1KNO - chains A and B; structure by X-ray diffraction, 3.20 A resolution.

[Chain A]
Name: IGG2A fab fragment CNJ206
From: Mus musculus
Notes: antibody fragment or engineered binder
Chain sequence (214 residues; row label = number of the first residue in the row):
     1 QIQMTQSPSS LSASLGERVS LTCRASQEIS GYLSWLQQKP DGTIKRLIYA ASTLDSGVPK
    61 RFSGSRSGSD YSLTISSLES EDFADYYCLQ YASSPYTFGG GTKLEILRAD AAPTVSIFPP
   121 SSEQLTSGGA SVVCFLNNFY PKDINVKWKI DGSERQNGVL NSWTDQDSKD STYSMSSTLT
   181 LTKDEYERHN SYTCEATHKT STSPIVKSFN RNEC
Cystine bridges: C23-C88, C134-C194
Differences from the reference sequence: conflict E28 (Asp in 12002892), S30 (Gly in 12002892), G31 (Val in 12002892), Y32 (Ser in 12002892), S34 (Asn in 12002892), K39 (Glu in 12002892), A50 (Gly in 12002892), A51 (Thr in 12002892), T53 (Arg in 12002892), A84 (Val in 12002892), Y96 (Pro in 12002892), T102 (Ser101 in 12002892), K103 (Ala102 in 12002892), L104 (Pro103 in 12002892), E105 (Ser104 in 12002892), I106 (Cys105 in 12002892), L107 (Lys106 in 12002892); insertion (99)
Metal / ion sites: Zn2+: E79 (shared with 2 residues of chain E)
Residues lining bound ligands: 4-nitrophenyl hydrogen methylphosphonate (PNP; methyl-phosphonic acid mono-(4-nitro-phenyl) ester): L89, Y91, Y96, F98

[Chain B]
Name: IGG2A fab fragment CNJ206
From: Mus musculus
Notes: antibody fragment or engineered binder
Chain sequence (220 residues; row label = number of the first residue in the row; note: 15 numbers in that range are skipped by the numbering (no residue carries them; nothing is unmodelled there)):
     1 DVKLVESGGG LVQPGGSRKL SCAASGFTFS SFGMHWVRQA PEKGLEWVAY ISSGSSTIYY
    61 ADTVKGRFTI SRDNPKNTLF LQMTSLRSED TAMYYCARGD YYGSRGAYWG QGTLVTVSAA
   121 K
   124 TTAPSVYPLA PVCGD
   141 TTGSSVTLGC LVKGYFPEPV TL
   164 TW
   170 NSGSLSSG
   179 VHTFPAVLQS
   191 DLYTLSSSVT VTSS
   206 TWP
   210 SQSIT
   216 CNVAHPASST KVDKKIEPRG
Cystine bridges: C22-C96, C150-C216
Differences from the reference sequence: conflict Q13 (Lys in 4091056), R18 (Leu in 4091056), S30 (Arg in 4091056), 22 further conflict positions vs the reference (4091056) not listed; insertion (58, 99)
Residues lining bound ligands: 4-nitrophenyl hydrogen methylphosphonate (PNP; methyl-phosphonic acid mono-(4-nitro-phenyl) ester): H35, V37, W47, Y50, G99, D100, Y101, Y102, W109

[How chain A and chain B interact]
Contacting residue pairs - 84 pairs, chain A then chain B:
  Q1(A) with D62(B)
  Y32(A) with Y102(B)
  S34(A) with Y101(B)
  L36(A) with W109(B), hydrophobic
  Q38(A) with Q39(B), hydrogen bond; Y95(B), hydrogen bond
  G42(A) with Y95(B)
  I44(A) with L45(B), hydrophobic; W109(B), hydrophobic
  R46(A) with Y101(B); R105(B), hydrogen bond (side chain-backbone); A107(B)
  Y87(A) with Q39(B), hydrogen bond; K43(B); G44(B); L45(B), hydrophobic
  Y91(A) with Y101(B), hydrophobic; Y102(B), hydrogen bond (backbone-side chain)
  A92(A) with Y102(B)
  S94(A) with W47(B); Y59(B)
  P95(A) with W47(B), hydrophobic
  Y96(A) with H35(B); W47(B); Y59(B)
  F98(A) with V37(B), hydrophobic; L45(B); E46(B); W47(B); W109(B), hydrophobic
  T114(A) with T141(B)
  V115(A) with D138(B)
  S116(A) with G137(B); D138(B); T141(B); T147(B), hydrogen bond
  I117(A) with P134(B); C136(B); G137(B); D138(B)
  F118(A) with L132(B); G137(B); T147(B); L148(B), hydrophobic; G149(B)
  P119(A) with V135(B); C136(B)
  S121(A) with Y130(B); P131(B)
  E123(A) with Y130(B); P131(B)
  Q124(A) with Y130(B); K153(B)
  S127(A) with Y130(B), hydrogen bond
  S131(A) with K153(B), hydrogen bond
  V133(A) with L132(B), hydrophobic; L151(B), hydrophobic
  F135(A) with L132(B), hydrophobic; G149(B); F182(B), hydrophobic; S196(B); S197(B); S198(B)
  N137(A) with H180(B); F182(B); S198(B), hydrogen bond
  N138(A) with H180(B), hydrogen bond
  L160(A) with V185(B), hydrophobic; Q187(B)
  N161(A) with V185(B)
  S162(A) with F182(B); P183(B), hydrogen bond (side chain-backbone); V185(B)
  W163(A) with P183(B)
  T164(A) with F182(B)
  S174(A) with H180(B), hydrogen bond; F182(B)
  M175(A) with F182(B)
  S176(A) with F182(B); S196(B), hydrogen bond
  T180(A) with K153(B)
  K207(A) with D138(B), salt bridge
  F209(A) with C136(B), hydrophobic
  C214(A) with R234(B), hydrogen bond (backbone-side chain)
Interface residues without a listed pair, chain A (46 interface residues in all): D55, S56, P120, T178
Interface residues without a listed pair, chain B (44 interface residues in all): Y50, G106, A133, T181, G235

[In short]
46 residues of chain A and 44 residues of chain B are in contact, with 14 hydrogen bonds and 1 salt bridge.
Polar contacts include K207(A)-D138(B), Q38(A)-Q39(B) and Q38(A)-Y95(B). 4-nitrophenyl hydrogen
methylphosphonate is bound between chain A and chain B.
Chain A is IGG2A fab fragment CNJ206 and chain B is IGG2A fab fragment CNJ206, both from Mus musculus; the
structure, Crystal structure of the complex of a catalytic antibody fab with a transition state analog:
structural ..., was determined by X-ray diffraction.
